5N1S - chain A; structure by X-ray diffraction, 1.30 A resolution.

[Chain A]
Protein: Carbonic anhydrase 2
Organism: Homo sapiens
Notes: EC 4.2.1.1
UniProtKB: P00918 (CAH2_HUMAN); the author numbering skips numbers that UniProt does not, so the offset changes along the chain: 1-125 = UniProt 1-125; 127-261 = UniProt 126-260
Chain sequence (260 residues; each row starts with the number of its first residue; note: 1 number in that range is skipped by the numbering (no residue carries it; nothing is unmodelled there)):
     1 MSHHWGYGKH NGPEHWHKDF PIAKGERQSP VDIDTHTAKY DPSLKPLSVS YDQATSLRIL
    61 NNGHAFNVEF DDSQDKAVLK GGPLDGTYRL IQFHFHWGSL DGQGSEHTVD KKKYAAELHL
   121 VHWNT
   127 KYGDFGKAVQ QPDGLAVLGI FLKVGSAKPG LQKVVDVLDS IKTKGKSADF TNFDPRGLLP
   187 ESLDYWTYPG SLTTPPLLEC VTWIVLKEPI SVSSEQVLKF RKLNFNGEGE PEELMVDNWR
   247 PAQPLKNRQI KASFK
Unresolved in the structure: 1-2
UniProt features mapped onto this chain:
  - active site: His-64 (Proton donor/acceptor)
  - binding site (Zn(2+)): His-94, His-96, His-119
  - binding site (substrate): Thr-199, Thr-200
  - site: Tyr-7 (Fine-tunes the proton-transfer properties of H-64), Asn-62 (Fine-tunes the proton-transfer properties of H-64), Asn-67 (Fine-tunes the proton-transfer properties of H-64), Gln-92 (Involved in the binding of some activators, including histamine and L-histidine)
  - modified residue: Ser-2 (N-acetylserine), Ser-166 (Phosphoserine), Ser-173 (Phosphoserine)

[In short]
UniProt lists active-site residue His-64, 3 Zn2+-binding residues and substrate-binding residues Thr-199 and
Thr-200.
Chain A is Carbonic anhydrase 2 (Homo sapiens); the structure, Crystal structure of human carbonic anhydrase
II in complex with the inhibitor 4-(1H-Indol-2-yl)-benzenesulfonamide, was determined by X-ray diffraction
together with 5N1R, 5N24 and 5N25 from the same study.
